Entry 7PFV (electron microscopy, 4.40 A resolution (low resolution: residue-level contacts below are approximate; hydrogen-bond / salt-bridge calls are withheld)); this record covers chains G and J of the 11 polymer chains in the assembly.

[Chain G]
Name: Histone H2A type 1-B/E
Organism: Homo sapiens
UniProtKB: P04908 (H2A1B_HUMAN); residues 0-129 here correspond to UniProt positions 1-130 (UniProt number = residue number + 1)
Sequence (147 residues; each row starts with the number of its first residue; numbers below 1 keep their minus sign (His-17 is residue -17)):
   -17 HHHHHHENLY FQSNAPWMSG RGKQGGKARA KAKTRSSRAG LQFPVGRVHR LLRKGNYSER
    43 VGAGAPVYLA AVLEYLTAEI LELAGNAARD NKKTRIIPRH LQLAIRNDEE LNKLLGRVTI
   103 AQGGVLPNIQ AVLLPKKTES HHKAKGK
Disordered / not traced: -17 to 9, 119-129
Differences from the reference sequence: expression tag (-17 to -1)
UniProt features mapped onto this chain:
  - modified residue: Ser1 (N-acetylserine), Arg3 (Citrulline), Lys5 (N6-(2-hydroxyisobutyryl)lysine), Lys9 (N6-(2-hydroxyisobutyryl)lysine), Lys13 (N6-(beta-hydroxybutyryl)lysine), Lys36 (N6-(2-hydroxyisobutyryl)lysine), Lys74 (N6-(2-hydroxyisobutyryl)lysine), Lys75 (N6-(2-hydroxyisobutyryl)lysine), Lys95 (N6-(2-hydroxyisobutyryl)lysine), Gln104 (N5-methylglutamine), Lys118 (N6-(2-hydroxyisobutyryl)lysine), Lys119 (N6-crotonyllysine), Thr120 (Phosphothreonine), Lys125 (N6-crotonyllysine)
  - cross-link (Glycyl lysine isopeptide (Lys-Gly)): Lys13 (interchain with G-Cter in ubiquitin), Lys15 (interchain with G-Cter in ubiquitin), Lys119 (interchain with G-Cter in ubiquitin)

[Chain J]
Molecule: 177-nt DNA strand
Organism: synthetic construct
Sequence (177 nucleotides; numbered 637 to 813; the number before each row is that of its first residue):
   637 CATGCACTTA CATGCACAGG ATGTATATAT GTGACACGTG CCTGGAGACT AGGGAGTAAT
   697 CCCCTTGGCG GTTAAAACGC GGGGGACAGC GCGTACGTGC GTTTAAGCGG TGCTAGAGCT
   757 GTCTACGACC AATTGAGCGG CCTCGGCACC GGGATTCTCC AGTGGCCAGT GGCGGCC

[Interface between chain G and chain J]
Pairs across the interface (19):
  Arg11(G) with DA682(J)
  Ala12(G) with DG683(J); DA684(J)
  Lys13(G) with DG683(J)
  Lys15(G) with DA682(J); DG683(J)
  Thr16(G) with DA682(J)
  Arg17(G) with DA682(J)
  Arg20(G) with DA682(J); DG683(J)
  Gly28(G) with DG681(J); DA682(J)
  Arg29(G) with DG681(J)
  Arg32(G) with DG680(J); DG681(J)
  Glu41(G) with DG690(J)
  Arg42(G) with DG688(J); DG690(J)
  Arg77(G) with DC671(J)
Also at the interface, not in a pair above, chain G (14 interface residues in all): Val27
Also at the interface, not in a pair above, chain J (9 interface residues in all): DA672

[In short]
14 residues of chain G face 9 of chain J across their interface.
Chain G is Histone H2A type 1-B/E (Homo sapiens) and chain J is a 177-nt DNA strand (synthetic construct); the
structure, Nucleosome 1 of the 4x207 nucleosome array containing H1, was determined by electron microscopy
(same publication as 7PET, 7PEU, 7PEV, 7PEW, 7PEX, 7PEY and 16 further entries).
